6LOE - chains A and E of the 6 polymer chains in the assembly; structure by electron microscopy, 3.50 A resolution.

== Chain A ==
Protein: MULTIHEME_CYTC domain-containing protein
From: Roseiflexus castenholzii (strain DSM 13941 / HLO8)
Reference sequence: A7NJ87 (A7NJ87_ROSCS); residue numbers follow UniProt; this construct covers 1-226
Sequence (226 residues; each row starts with the number of its first residue):
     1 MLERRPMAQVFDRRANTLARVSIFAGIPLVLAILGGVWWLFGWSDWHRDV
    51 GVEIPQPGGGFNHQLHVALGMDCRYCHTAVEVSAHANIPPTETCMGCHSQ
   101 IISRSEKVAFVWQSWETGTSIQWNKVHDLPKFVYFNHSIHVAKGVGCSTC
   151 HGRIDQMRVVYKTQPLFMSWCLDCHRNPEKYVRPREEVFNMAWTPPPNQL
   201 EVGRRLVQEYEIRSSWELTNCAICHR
Unresolved in the structure: 1-8
Glycans and other covalent adducts: heme c (HEC) linked to C73, C76, C94, C97, C147, C150, C171, C174, C221, C224
Metal / ion sites: heme c Fe (5 sites), coordinated by H63, H66, H77, H98, H137, H140, H151, M168, H175, H225
Residues lining bound ligands:
  - EL6 ([(2S)-2-octadecanoyloxypropyl] octadecanoate): L34, V37, F41
  - heme c (HEC), molecule 1: R48, L129, P130, F132, V133, L166, F167, M168, L172, H175, L218, T219, N220, I223, H225
  - heme c (HEC), molecule 2: Q56, G60, F61, H63, H66, V67, M71, H77, I88, P89, W123, N124, K125, V126, H127, H151, I154, D155, V160, M191
  - heme c (HEC), molecule 3: G59, G60, F61, N62, L65, H66, L69, M71, Y75, P89, T93, H98, I101, I102, K107, F110, V111, W123
  - heme c (HEC), molecule 4: H77, V80, H85, A86, N87, I88, K125, H127, L129, K131, F135, H137, H140, V141, V145, G146, S148, H151, L166, W170, V188, F189
  - heme c (HEC), molecule 5: L129, V133, Y134, F135, N136, I139, H140, K143, V145, T149, W170, H175, P178, Y181, V182, I212, R213, L218, I223, R226

== Chain E ==
Protein: Cytochrome c domain-containing protein
From: Roseiflexus castenholzii (strain DSM 13941 / HLO8)
Reference sequence: A7NJ91 (A7NJ91_ROSCS); residues 33-193 here = UniProt positions 33-193
Sequence (162 residues; row label = number of the first residue in the row):
    32 XCHLEMYDQAKYKPQQASEIFADGASARPLVEHTVARGRLRIDATSTGRV
    82 DGDPNGAYVTTIPIRITPELLERGAQRYRIYCAVCHGVNGNGRGQVGLLL
   132 NPRPPSFYDQRLLDMPDGEYYDVLVNGRRTMYPYGYRVQSISDRWAIVAH
   182 IRELQKNPPPQN
Unresolved in the structure: 190-193
Sequence notes: acetylation (32)
Modified positions: ACE (acetyl group) at position 32
Glycans and other covalent adducts: heme c (HEC) linked to C113, C116
Metal / ion sites: heme c Fe: H117, M162
Residues lining bound ligands:
  - heme c (HEC), molecule 1: Y112, V115, H117, L131, P133, P135, P136, R142, L143, M146, Y151, V154, L155, R159, R160, T161, M162, Y165, I178, I182
  - heme c (HEC), molecule 2: V115, V127, L130

== Interface between chain A and chain E ==
Residue-residue contacts (57):
  A68(A) with Q126(E)
  L69(A) with Q126(E); V127(E), hydrophobic
  G70(A) with V115(E)
  M71(A) with V115(E), hydrophobic
  D72(A) with R110(E), salt bridge; I111(E)
  R74(A) with Q107(E); R108(E); I111(E); Y112(E)
  Y75(A) with I111(E); Y112(E); V115(E), hydrophobic; Y165(E), hydrogen bond; R168(E)
  T78(A) with R168(E)
  E81(A) with R108(E), salt bridge
  H85(A) with P45(E); Q46(E), hydrogen bond
  N87(A) with Q46(E)
  I88(A) with Q46(E), hydrogen bond (backbone-side chain)
  P90(A) with Y167(E), hydrophobic
  E92(A) with Y163(E); P164(E); Y167(E); R168(E)
  T93(A) with Y167(E), hydrogen bond; R168(E), hydrogen bond
  M95(A) with Y163(E)
  G96(A) with Y163(E)
  C97(A) with V127(E), hydrophobic
  S99(A) with Y163(E)
  Q100(A) with L131(E); N132(E); P133(E); T161(E)
  I101(A) with L130(E), hydrophobic; L131(E), hydrophobic
  W115(A) with Y163(E), hydrophobic
  G118(A) with D54(E)
  T119(A) with D54(E)
  S120(A) with G55(E), hydrogen bond (side chain-backbone)
  Q122(A) with A48(E); G55(E), hydrogen bond (side chain-backbone)
  P130(A) with M37(E); Y38(E)
  K131(A) with Y38(E); Q40(E), hydrogen bond (backbone-side chain); K42(E); K44(E)
  F132(A) with M37(E); Y38(E), hydrophobic; Q40(E)
  Y134(A) with Q40(E); K42(E); K44(E)
Also at the interface, not in a pair above, chain A (31 interface residues in all): R48
Also at the interface, not in a pair above, chain E (34 interface residues in all): ACE_32, Q47, A53, A56, R104, Q170

== Summary ==
Chain A and chain E form an interface of 31 and 34 residues respectively; the contacts include 8 hydrogen
bonds and 2 salt bridges. Among the polar pairs are D72(A)-R110(E), E81(A)-R108(E) and Y75(A)-Y165(E). Ligands
of chain A: heme c and compound EL6.
Here chain A is MULTIHEME_CYTC domain-containing protein and chain E is Cytochrome c domain-containing
protein, both from Roseiflexus castenholzii (strain DSM 13941 / HLO8). Entry 6LOE (Cryo-EM structure of the
dithionite-reduced photosynthetic alternative complex III from Roseiflexus castenholzii) was determined by
electron microscopy (same publication as 6LOD).
